PDB entry 1U1U | X-ray diffraction, 2.95 A resolution | chain A

== Chain A ==
Molecule: 5-methyltetrahydropteroyltriglutamate--homocysteine methyltransferase
Organism: Arabidopsis thaliana
Notes: EC 2.1.1.14
UniProtKB: O50008 (METE_ARATH); residues 1-765 here = UniProt positions 1-765
Amino-acid sequence (765 residues; each row starts with the number of its first residue):
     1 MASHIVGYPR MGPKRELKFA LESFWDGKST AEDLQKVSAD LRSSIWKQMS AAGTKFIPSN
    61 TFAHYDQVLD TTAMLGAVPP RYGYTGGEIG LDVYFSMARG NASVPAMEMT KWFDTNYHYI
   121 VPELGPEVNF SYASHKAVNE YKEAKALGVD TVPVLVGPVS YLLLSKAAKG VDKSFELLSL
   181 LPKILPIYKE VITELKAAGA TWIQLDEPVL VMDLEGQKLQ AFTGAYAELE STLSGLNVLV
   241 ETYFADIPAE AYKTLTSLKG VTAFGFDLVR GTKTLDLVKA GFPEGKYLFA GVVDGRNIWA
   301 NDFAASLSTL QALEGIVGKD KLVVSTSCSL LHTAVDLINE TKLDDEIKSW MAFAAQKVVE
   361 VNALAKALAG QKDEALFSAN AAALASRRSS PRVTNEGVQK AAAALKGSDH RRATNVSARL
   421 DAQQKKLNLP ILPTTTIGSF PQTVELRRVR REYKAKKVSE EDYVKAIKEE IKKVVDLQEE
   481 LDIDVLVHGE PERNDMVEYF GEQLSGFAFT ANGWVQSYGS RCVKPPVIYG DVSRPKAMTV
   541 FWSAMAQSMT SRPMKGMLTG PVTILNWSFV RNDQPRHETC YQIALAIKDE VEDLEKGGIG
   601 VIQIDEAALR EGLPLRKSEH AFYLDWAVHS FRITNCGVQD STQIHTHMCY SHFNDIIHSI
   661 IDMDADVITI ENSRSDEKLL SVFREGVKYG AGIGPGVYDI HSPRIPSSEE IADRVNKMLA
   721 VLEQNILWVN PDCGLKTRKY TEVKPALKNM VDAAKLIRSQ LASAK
Not modelled in the structure: 1, 448-460, 761-765
Differences from the reference sequence: modified residue (1, 11, 49, 74, 97, 107, 109, 212, 351, 496, 538, 545, 549, 554, 557, 648, 663, 718, 750)
Modified / non-standard residues: Mse-1 (selenomethionine); Mse-11, Mse-49, Mse-74, Mse-97, Mse-107, Mse-109, Mse-212, Mse-351, Mse-496, Mse-538, Mse-545, Mse-549, Mse-554, Mse-557, Mse-648, Mse-663, Mse-718, Mse-750 (selenomethionine; parent Met)
UniProt features mapped onto this chain:
  - active site: His-701 (Proton donor)
  - binding site (5-methyltetrahydropteroyltri-L-glutamate): Lys-18, Asn-116, Arg-521, Cys-522, Trp-567
  - binding site (L-homocysteine): Ile-437 to Ser-439, Asp-605
  - binding site (L-methionine): Ile-437 to Ser-439, Glu-490, Asp-605
  - binding site (Zn(2+)): His-647, Cys-649, His-658, Asp-662, Glu-671, Cys-733
Metal / ion sites: Zn2+ site 1: His-135, Glu-194, His-658, Asp-662; Zn2+ site 2 near His-647 (its only coordinating residue here)

== In short ==
His-135, Glu-194, His-658 and Asp-662 coordinate Zn2+ site 1. UniProt lists active-site residue His-701, 5
residues binding 5-methyltetrahydropteroyltri-L-glutamate, 4 L-homocysteine-binding residues and 5
L-methionine-binding residues.
Chain A is 5-methyltetrahydropteroyltriglutamate--homocysteine methyltransferase (Arabidopsis thaliana); the
structure, A. thaliana cobalamine independent methionine synthase, was determined by X-ray diffraction (same
publication as 1U1J, 1U22 and 1U1H).
